1N73 - chains E and F of the 10 polymer chains in the assembly; structure by X-ray diffraction, 2.90 A resolution.

Chain E:
Protein: Fibrin beta chain
Organism: Petromyzon marinus
UniProtKB: P02678 (FIBB_PETMA); residues 157-479 here correspond to UniProt positions 155-477 (UniProt number = residue number - 2)
Sequence (323 residues; numbered 157 to 479; the number before each row is that of its first residue):
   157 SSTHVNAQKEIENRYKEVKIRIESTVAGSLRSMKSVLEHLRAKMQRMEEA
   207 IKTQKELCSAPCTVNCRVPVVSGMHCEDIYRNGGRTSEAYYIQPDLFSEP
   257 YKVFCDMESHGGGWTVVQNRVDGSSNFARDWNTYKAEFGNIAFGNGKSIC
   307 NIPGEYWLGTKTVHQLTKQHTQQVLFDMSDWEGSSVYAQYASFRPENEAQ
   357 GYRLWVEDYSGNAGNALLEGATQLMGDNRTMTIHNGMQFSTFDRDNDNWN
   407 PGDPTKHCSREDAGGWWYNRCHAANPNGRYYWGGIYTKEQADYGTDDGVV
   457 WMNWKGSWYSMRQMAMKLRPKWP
Disordered / not traced: 157-162, 478-479
Disulfides: Cys222-Cys306, Cys232-Cys261, Cys414-Cys427
Covalently attached groups: N-acetylglucosamine (NAG) linked to Asn384

Chain F:
Protein: Fibrin gamma chain
Organism: Petromyzon marinus
UniProtKB: P04115 (FIBG_PETMA); residues 79-408 here correspond to UniProt positions 103-432 (UniProt number = residue number + 24)
Sequence (330 residues; row label = number of the first residue in the row):
    79 DSGQKTVQKILEEVRILEQIGVSHDAQIQELSEMWRVNQQFVTRLQQQLV
   129 DIRQTCSRSCQDTTANKISPITGKDCQQVVDNGGKDSGLYYIKPLKAKQP
   179 FLVFCEIENGNGWTVIQHRHDGSVNFTRDWVSYREGFGYLAPTLTTEFWL
   229 GNEKIHLLTGQQAYRLRIDLTDWENTHRYADYGHFKLTPESDEYRLFYSM
   279 YLDGDAGNAFDGFDFGDDPQDKFYTTHLGMLFSTPERDNDKYEGSCAEQD
   329 GSGWWMNRCHAGHLNGKYYFGGNYRKTDVEFPYDDGIIWATWHDRWYSLK
   379 MTTMKLLPMGRDLSGHGGQQQSKGNSRGDN
Disordered / not traced: 79-82, 405-408
Disulfides: Cys154-Cys183, Cys324-Cys337
Covalently attached groups: N-acetylglucosamine (NAG) linked to Asn203
Curated features (UniProtKB/Swiss-Prot):
  - binding site (Ca(2+)): Asp316, Asp318, Tyr320, Gly322
  - glycosylation: Asn203 (N-linked (GlcNAc...) asparagine)

Chain E / chain F interface:
Residue-residue contacts (76; chain E residue first):
  Gln164(E) with Thr84(F), hydrogen bond
  Tyr171(E) with Glu91(F); Leu95(F), hydrophobic
  Lys175(E) with Leu95(F)
  Ile178(E) with Leu95(F); His102(F)
  Val182(E) with His102(F)
  Ala183(E) with His102(F)
  Leu186(E) with His102(F); Ile106(F), hydrophobic; Leu109(F), hydrophobic
  Lys190(E) with Glu108(F), salt bridge; Leu109(F); Met112(F)
  Leu193(E) with Leu109(F); Met112(F), hydrophobic; Asn116(F), hydrogen bond (backbone-side chain)
  Arg197(E) with Asn116(F)
  Met200(E) with Asn116(F); Phe119(F), hydrophobic; Val120(F); Leu123(F), hydrophobic
  Glu204(E) with Phe119(F); Arg122(F), salt bridge; Gln126(F), hydrogen bond
  Ile207(E) with Gln126(F); Ile130(F), hydrophobic
  Lys208(E) with Gln126(F)
  Lys211(E) with Asp129(F), salt bridge; Ile130(F); Thr133(F)
  Cys214(E) with Cys134(F), hydrophobic
  Pro217(E) with Arg136(F)
  Cys218(E) with Cys138(F), disulfide; Gln139(F), hydrogen bond (backbone-backbone)
  Thr219(E) with Cys138(F); Gln139(F); Thr141(F)
  Val220(E) with Gln139(F), hydrogen bond (backbone-backbone); Asp140(F); Thr141(F), hydrogen bond (backbone-backbone); Thr142(F)
  Asn221(E) with Thr141(F), hydrogen bond; Thr142(F)
  Cys222(E) with Thr142(F), hydrogen bond (backbone-side chain)
  Arg223(E) with Leu218(F); Ala219(F); Thr223(F), hydrogen bond (side chain-backbone); Thr224(F)
  Val224(E) with Leu180(F), hydrophobic; Tyr217(F); Leu218(F), hydrogen bond (backbone-backbone)
  Pro225(E) with Gly216(F); Tyr217(F), hydrophobic
  Val226(E) with Phe215(F); Gly216(F), hydrogen bond (backbone-backbone); Leu218(F), hydrophobic; Phe226(F), hydrophobic; Leu228(F); Lys232(F)
  Val227(E) with Gly214(F)
  Gly229(E) with Gln177(F)
  Asn238(E) with Val209(F); Glu213(F)
  Gly239(E) with Arg206(F)
  Glu244(E) with Tyr217(F), hydrogen bond
  Tyr247(E) with Ala143(F)
  Gln249(E) with Gln177(F), hydrogen bond
  Lys258(E) with Asp140(F)
  Asn282(E) with Ser135(F)
  Arg285(E) with Ser135(F), hydrogen bond (side chain-backbone)
  Gly295(E) with Ser137(F)
  Asn296(E) with Ser137(F); Cys138(F), hydrogen bond (side chain-backbone)
  Ile305(E) with Tyr217(F)
  Asp448(E) with Arg131(F), salt bridge
Other interface residues (no listed pair), chain E (52 interface residues in all): Ile167, Val174, Glu179, Met189, Leu196, Met203, Arg237, Thr242, Leu252, Pro256, Ser281, Phe299
Other interface residues (no listed pair), chain F (53 interface residues in all): Ile88, Val92, Gln105, Trp113, Ile146, Leu167, Tyr169, Ser210, Trp227
Cross-chain cystine bridges: Cys218(E)-Cys138(F)

In short:
Chain E and chain F form an interface of 52 and 53 residues respectively; the contacts include 1 disulfide
bond, 15 hydrogen bonds and 4 salt bridges. Polar pairs include Lys190(E)-Glu108(F), Glu204(E)-Arg122(F) and
Lys211(E)-Asp129(F). UniProt lists 4 Ca2+-binding residues on chain F.
Chain E is Fibrin beta chain and chain F is Fibrin gamma chain, both from Petromyzon marinus; the structure,
Fibrin D-Dimer, Lamprey complexed with the PEPTIDE LIGAND: GLY-HIS-ARG-PRO-AMIDE, was determined by X-ray
diffraction (same publication as 1N86 and 1N8E).
